2V3Y - chains A and B; structure by X-ray diffraction, 1.60 A resolution.

Chain A:
Name: Xaa-pro aminopeptidase
From: Escherichia coli
Notes: EC 3.4.11.9
UniProt: P15034 (AMPP_ECOLI); residues 1-440 here = UniProt positions 1-440
Chain sequence (440 residues; row label = number of the first residue in the row):
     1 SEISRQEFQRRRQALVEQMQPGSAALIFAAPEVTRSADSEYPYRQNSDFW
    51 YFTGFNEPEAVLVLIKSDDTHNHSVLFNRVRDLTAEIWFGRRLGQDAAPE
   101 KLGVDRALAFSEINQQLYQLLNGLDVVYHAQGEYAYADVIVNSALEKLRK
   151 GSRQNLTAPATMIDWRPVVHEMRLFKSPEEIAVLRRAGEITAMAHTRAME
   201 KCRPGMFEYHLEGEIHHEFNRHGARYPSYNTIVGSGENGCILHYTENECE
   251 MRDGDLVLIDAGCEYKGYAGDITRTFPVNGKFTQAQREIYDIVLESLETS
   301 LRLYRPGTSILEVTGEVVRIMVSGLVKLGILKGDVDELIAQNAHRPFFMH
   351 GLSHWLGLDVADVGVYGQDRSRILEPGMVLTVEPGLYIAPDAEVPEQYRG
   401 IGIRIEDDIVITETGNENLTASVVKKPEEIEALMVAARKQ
Modified positions: Cys249 (s-hydroxycysteine; CSO)
Differences from the reference sequence: engineered mutation Ala361 (His in P15034)
Ion coordination: Mn2+ site 1: Asp260, Asp271, Glu406; Mn2+ site 2: Asp271, His354, Glu383, Glu406

Chain B:
Name: Tripeptide (valine-proline-leucine)
Chain sequence (3 residues; numbered 0 to 2; the number before each row is that of its first residue; numbering starts at 0):
     0 VPL
Not modelled in the structure: 0

How chain A and chain B interact:
Contacting residue pairs (11):
  Leu242(A) with Pro1(B)
  His243(A) with Pro1(B), hydrogen bond (side chain-backbone)
  Asp260(A) with Pro1(B)
  His350(A) with Pro1(B); Leu2(B)
  Gly351(A) with Leu2(B), hydrogen bond (backbone-backbone)
  His354(A) with Leu2(B)
  Tyr366(A) with Leu2(B)
  Arg370(A) with Leu2(B), hydrogen bond (side chain-backbone)
  Glu383(A) with Pro1(B)
  Arg404(A) with Pro1(B)
Interface residues without a listed pair, chain A (11 interface residues in all): Ala361

Overview:
The interface between chain A and chain B involves 11 residues on one side and 2 on the other; the contacts
include 3 hydrogen bonds. Polar pairs include His243(A)-Pro1(B), Gly351(A)-Leu2(B) and Arg370(A)-Leu2(B). The
Mn2+ site 1 is built by Asp260(A), Asp271(A) and Glu406(A).
Here chain A is Xaa-pro aminopeptidase (Escherichia coli) and chain B is Tripeptide (valine-proline-leucine).
Entry 2V3Y (His361Ala Escherichia coli aminopeptidase P in complex with product) was determined by X-ray
diffraction, deposited together with 2V3X and 2V3Z.
